4L7C - chains A and B of the 3 polymer chains in the assembly; structure by X-ray diffraction, 2.40 A resolution.

Chain A (and B):
Protein: Kelch-like ECH-associated protein 1
Organism: Homo sapiens
Notes: fragment: Kelch domain; chain B of this document is another copy of the same molecule, construct and numbering; everything in this record applies to it too
Reference sequence: Q14145 (KEAP1_HUMAN); residues 321-609 here = UniProt positions 321-609
Sequence (300 residues; each row starts with the number of its first residue):
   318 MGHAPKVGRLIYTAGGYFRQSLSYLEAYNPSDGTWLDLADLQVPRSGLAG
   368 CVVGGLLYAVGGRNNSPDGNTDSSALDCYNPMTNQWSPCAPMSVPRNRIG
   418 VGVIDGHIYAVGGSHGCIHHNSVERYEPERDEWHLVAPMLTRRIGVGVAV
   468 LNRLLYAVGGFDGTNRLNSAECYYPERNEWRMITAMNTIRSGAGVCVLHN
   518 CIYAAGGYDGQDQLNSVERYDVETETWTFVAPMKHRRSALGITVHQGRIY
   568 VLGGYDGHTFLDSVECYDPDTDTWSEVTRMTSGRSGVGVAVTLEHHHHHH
Unresolved in the structure: 318-325, 612-617
Differences from the reference sequence: expression tag (318-320, 610-617); engineered mutation D354 (Arg in Q14145)
Ligand contacts: 1VW (2-{[(1S)-2-{[(1R,2S)-2-(1H-tetrazol-5-yl)cyclohexyl]carbonyl}-1,2,3,4-tetrahydroisoquinolin-1-yl]methyl}-1H-isoindole-1,3(2H)-dione): Y334, G364, R380, N382, N414, R415, G462, G509, A556, Y572, F577, S602, G603
UniProt features mapped onto this chain:
  - site: C434 (Sensor for electrophilic agents)
  - modified residue: C434 (S-cGMP-cysteine)
  - natural variant: G333 (G333C: In a NSCLC cell line), G350 (G350S: In a NSCLC cell line), G364 (G364C: In a lung adenocarcinoma cell line), G430 (G430C: In a lung adenocarcinoma patient), A522 (A522V: In a breast cancer sample)
  - mutagenesis: Y334 (Y334A: Loss of interaction with NFE2L2/NRF2. Strongly reduces repression of NFE2L2/NRF2-dependent gene expression. Loss of interaction with PGAM5), R380 (R380A: Loss of interaction with NFE2L2/NRF2. Abolishes repression of NFE2L2/NRF2-dependent gene expression. Impaired interaction with SQSTM1/p62), N382 (N382A: Loss of interaction with NFE2L2/NRF2. Strongly reduces repression of NFE2L2/NRF2-dependent gene expression. Impaired interaction with SQSTM1/p62), R415 (R415A: Loss of interaction with NFE2L2/NRF2. Abolishes repression of NFE2L2/NRF2-dependent gene expression. Loss of interaction with PGAM5. Does not affect interaction with SQSTM1/p62), H436 (H436A: Loss of interaction with NFE2L2/NRF2. Abolishes repression of NFE2L2/NRF2-dependent gene expression. Does not affect interaction with SQSTM1/p62), F478 (F478A: Abolishes repression of NFE2L2/NRF2-dependent gene expression), R483 (R483A: Loss of interaction with NFE2L2/NRF2. Abolishes repression of NFE2L2/NRF2-dependent gene expression. Loss of interaction with PGAM5. Does not affect interaction with SQSTM1/p62), Y525 (Y525A: Loss of interaction with NFE2L2/NRF2. Strongly reduces repression of NFE2L2/NRF2-dependent gene expression. Abolishes interaction with SQSTM1/p62), Y572 (Y572A: Loss of interaction with NFE2L2/NRF2. Strongly reduces repression of NFE2L2/NRF2-dependent gene expression. Loss of interaction with PGAM5. Abolishes interaction with SQSTM1/p62)

Interface between chain A and chain B:
Residue-residue contacts - 6 pairs, chain A then chain B:
  V453(A) - H575(B)
  A454(A) - H575(B)
  P455(A) - H575(B)
  L457(A) - R553(B)
  R459(A) - Q528(B)  hydrogen bond (side chain-backbone)
  R459(A) - D529(B)  salt bridge
Also at the interface, not in a pair above, chain A (8 interface residues in all): N438, N495, R498
Also at the interface, not in a pair above, chain B (7 interface residues in all): K551, H552, G574

In short:
Chain A and chain B form an interface of 8 and 7 residues respectively, with 1 hydrogen bond and 1 salt
bridge. Polar pairs include R459(A)-D529(B) and R459(A)-Q528(B). Bound to chain A: compound 1VW. From UniProt:
9 mutagenesis sites on chain A.
Chain A and chain B are both Kelch-like ECH-associated protein 1 (Homo sapiens); the structure, Structure of
keap1 kelch domain with
2-{[(1S)-2-{[(1R,2S)-2-(1H-tetrazol-5-yl)cyclohexyl]carbonyl}-1,2,3,4-tetrahydroisoquinolin-1-yl]methyl}-1H-isoindole-1,3(2H)-dione,
was determined by X-ray diffraction (same publication as 4L7B, 4L7D and 4N1B).
